Entry 6DBA (X-ray diffraction, 1.30 A resolution); this record covers chain A.

Chain A:
Protein: nanobody VHH R303
Organism: Camelus dromedarius
Notes: antibody fragment or engineered binder
Sequence (142 residues; numbered 1 to 142; the number before each row is that of its first residue):
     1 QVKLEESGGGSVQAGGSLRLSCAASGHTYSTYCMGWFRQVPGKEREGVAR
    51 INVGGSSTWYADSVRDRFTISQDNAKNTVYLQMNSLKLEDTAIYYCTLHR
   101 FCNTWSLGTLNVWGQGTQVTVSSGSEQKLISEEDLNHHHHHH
Disordered / not traced: 124-142
Disulfide bonds: Cys22-Cys96, Cys33-Cys102

In short:
Chain A is nanobody VHH R303 (Camelus dromedarius); the structure, Crystal Structure of VHH R303, was
determined by X-ray diffraction (same publication as 6DBD, 6DBE, 6DBF and 6DBG).
